PDB entry 3NGO | X-ray diffraction, 2.20 A resolution | chains A and B

# Chain A
Name: CCR4-NOT transcription complex subunit 6-like
From: Homo sapiens
Notes: EC 3.1.-.-; fragment: Nuclease Domain
Reference sequence: Q96LI5 (CNO6L_HUMAN); residues 158-555 here = UniProt positions 158-555
Chain sequence (398 residues; row label = number of the first residue in the row):
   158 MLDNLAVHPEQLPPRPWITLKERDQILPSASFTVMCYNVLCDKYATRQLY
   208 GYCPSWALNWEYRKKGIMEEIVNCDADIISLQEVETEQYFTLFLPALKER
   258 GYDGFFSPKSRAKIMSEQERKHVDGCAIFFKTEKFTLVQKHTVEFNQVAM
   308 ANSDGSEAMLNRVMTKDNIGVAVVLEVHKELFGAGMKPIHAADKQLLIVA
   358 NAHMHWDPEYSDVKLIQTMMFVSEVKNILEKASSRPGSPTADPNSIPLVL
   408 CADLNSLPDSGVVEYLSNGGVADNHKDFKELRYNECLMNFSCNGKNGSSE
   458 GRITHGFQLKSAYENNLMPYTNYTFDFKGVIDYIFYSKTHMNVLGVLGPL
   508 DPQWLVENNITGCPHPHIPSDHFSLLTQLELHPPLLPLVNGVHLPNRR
Disordered / not traced: 158-168, 182, 340-350, 390-401, 439, 449-458, 541-555
Curated features (UniProtKB/Swiss-Prot):
  - active site: Asp-410 (Proton donor/acceptor)
  - binding site (Mg(2+)): Glu-240, Asp-410
  - binding site (substrate): Glu-240, Glu-276, His-360, Pro-365, Asn-412, Asn-479, Phe-484
  - mutagenesis: Glu-240 (E240A: Loss of deadenylase activity), Pro-365 (P365A: Decreased deadenylase activity), Asp-410 (D410A: Loss of deadenylase activity), Phe-484 (F484A: Loss of deadenylase activity), Asp-489 (D489A: Loss of deadenylase activity), His-529 (H529A: Loss of deadenylase activity)
Bound ions: Mg2+ site 1: Glu-240 (shared with DA659(B) of chain B); Mg2+ site 2: Asp-410 (shared with DA659(B) of chain B)
From the paper describing this entry:
  - catalytic residues: Asp-410 (proposed by the authors, not directly observed)
  - binding site for the 4-nt DNA strand (chain B): Tyr-201, Leu-206, Trp-363, Pro-365, Asn-412, Phe-484
  - specificity-determining residues: Asn-412
  - mutagenesis - E240A, N412A, F484A, D489A, H529A: abolished catalytic activity
  - mutagenesis - P365A: decreased catalytic activity
  - contacts within the chain: Asp-410/Asn-412 (backbone contact), Asn-195/Asp-410 (hydrogen bond), Asp-489/His-529 (hydrogen bond)
  - Mg2+ coordination: Glu-240

# Chain B
Molecule: 4-nt DNA strand
Sequence (4 nucleotides; row label = number of the first residue in the row):
   658 AAAA
Bound ions: Mg2+ site 1: DA659 (shared with Glu-240(A) of chain A)

# Chain A / chain B interface
Pairs across the interface (14; chain A residue first):
  Tyr-201(A) with DA658(B), phosphate contact
  Leu-206(A) with DA660(B), phosphate contact; DA661(B), phosphate contact
  Glu-240(A) with DA658(B), sugar contact; DA659(B), phosphate contact
  His-360(A) with DA659(B), salt bridge to the phosphate
  Trp-363(A) with DA658(B), phosphate contact; DA659(B), phosphate contact; DA660(B), phosphate contact
  Pro-365(A) with DA659(B), base contact
  Lys-371(A) with DA659(B), base contact
  Asn-412(A) with DA659(B), hydrogen bond to the base
  Leu-414(A) with DA659(B), base contact
  Phe-484(A) with DA659(B), stacking on the base
Interface residues without a listed pair, chain A (17 interface residues in all): Asn-195, Met-361, Asp-410, Ser-413, Asn-479, Ile-488, His-529

# In short
The interface between chain A and chain B involves 17 residues on one side and 4 on the other, with 1 hydrogen
bond, 1 salt bridge and 1 aromatic stacking contact. Among the polar pairs are Asn-412(A)/DA659(B) and
His-360(A)/DA659(B). From the paper: the catalytic residue Asp-410(A); E240A, N412A and F484A of chain A,
among others, abolish catalytic activity; 6 substitutions were tested in all.
Chain A is CCR4-NOT transcription complex subunit 6-like (Homo sapiens) and chain B is a 4-nt DNA strand; the
structure, Crystal structure of the human CNOT6L nuclease domain in complex with poly(A) DNA, was determined
by X-ray diffraction together with 3NGN and 3NGQ from the same study.
